PDB entry 6UM7 | electron microscopy, 3.50 A resolution | chains A and H of the 12 polymer chains in the assembly

== Chain A ==
Protein: Envelope glycoprotein gp120
Organism: Human immunodeficiency virus 1
Reference sequence: A0A1W6IPB2 (A0A1W6IPB2_9HIV1); the construct lacks a stretch of the UniProt sequence and is renumbered around it, so the offset changes along the chain: 34-139 = UniProt 30-135; 148-309 = UniProt 136-297; 312-321 = UniProt 298-307; 322-358 = UniProt 309-345; 3 more segments
Chain sequence (463 residues; numbered 31 to 505 plus 1 insertion-coded residue; 13 numbers in that range are skipped by the numbering (no residue carries them; nothing is unmodelled there); the number before each row is that of its first residue):
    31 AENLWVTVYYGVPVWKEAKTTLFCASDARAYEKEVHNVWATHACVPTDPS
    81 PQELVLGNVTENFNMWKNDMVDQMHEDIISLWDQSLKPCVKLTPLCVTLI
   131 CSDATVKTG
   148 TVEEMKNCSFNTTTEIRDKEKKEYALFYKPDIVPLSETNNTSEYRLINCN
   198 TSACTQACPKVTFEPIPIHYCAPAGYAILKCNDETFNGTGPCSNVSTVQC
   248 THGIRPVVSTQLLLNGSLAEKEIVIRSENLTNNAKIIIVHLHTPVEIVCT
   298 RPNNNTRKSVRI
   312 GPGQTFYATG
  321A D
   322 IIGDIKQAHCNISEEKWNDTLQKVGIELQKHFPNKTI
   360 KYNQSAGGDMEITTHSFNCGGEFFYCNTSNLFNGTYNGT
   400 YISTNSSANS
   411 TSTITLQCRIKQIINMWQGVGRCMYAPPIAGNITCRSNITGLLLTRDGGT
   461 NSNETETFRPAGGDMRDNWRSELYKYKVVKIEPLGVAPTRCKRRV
Disordered / not traced: 31
Differences from the reference sequence: expression tag (31-33); conflict Asp-133 (Asn129 in A0A1W6IPB2), Thr-138 (Asn134 in A0A1W6IPB2), Cys-201 (Val189 in A0A1W6IPB2), Cys-433 (Ala417 in A0A1W6IPB2), Lys-490 (Glu474 in A0A1W6IPB2), Glu-492 (Gln476 in A0A1W6IPB2), Val-496 (Ile480 in A0A1W6IPB2), Arg-500 (Gly484 in A0A1W6IPB2), Cys-501 (Ala485 in A0A1W6IPB2)
Disulfide bonds: Cys-54/Cys-74, Cys-119/Cys-205, Cys-201/Cys-433, Cys-218/Cys-247, Cys-228/Cys-239, Cys-296/Cys-331, Cys-378/Cys-445, Cys-385/Cys-418
Covalently attached groups: N-acetylglucosamine (NAG) linked to Asn-88, Asn-154, Asn-158, Asn-197, Asn-234, Asn-241, Asn-262, Asn-339, Asn-362, Asn-386, Asn-392; glycan linked to Asn-301, Asn-332

== Chain H ==
Protein: Envelope glycoprotein gp41
Organism: Human immunodeficiency virus 1
Reference sequence: Q2N0S7 (Q2N0S7_9HIV1); residues 511-664 here correspond to UniProt positions 508-661 (UniProt number = residue number - 3)
Chain sequence (161 residues; numbered 504 to 664; the number before each row is that of its first residue):
   504 VGRRRRRRAVGIGAVFLGFLGAAGSTMGAASMTLTVQARNLLSGIVQQQS
   554 NLLRAPEAQQHLLKLTVWGIKQLQARVLAVERYLRDQQLLGIWGCSGKLI
   604 CCTNVPWNSSWSNRNLSEIWDNMTWLQWDKEISNYTQIIYGLLEESQNQQ
   654 EKNEQDLLALD
Disordered / not traced: 504-511, 548-568
Differences from the reference sequence: expression tag (504-510); conflict Pro-559 (Ile556 in Q2N0S7), Cys-605 (Thr602 in Q2N0S7)
Disulfide bonds: Cys-598/Cys-604

== Interface between chain A and chain H ==
Residue-residue contacts - 89 pairs, chain A then chain H:
  Leu-34(A) with Pro-609(H); Trp-610(H), hydrogen bond (backbone-backbone); Leu-619(H), hydrophobic
  Trp-35(A) with Asn-607(H); Val-608(H); Pro-609(H); Trp-610(H), hydrogen bond (backbone-side chain)
  Val-36(A) with Thr-606(H), hydrogen bond (backbone-side chain); Val-608(H), hydrogen bond (backbone-backbone); Trp-610(H)
  Thr-37(A) with Cys-604(H); Cys-605(H)
  Val-38(A) with Leu-602(H); Ile-603(H); Cys-604(H), hydrogen bond (backbone-backbone); Leu-646(H), hydrophobic
  Tyr-39(A) with Leu-602(H); Ile-603(H), hydrophobic; Trp-623(H); Trp-628(H), hydrophobic
  Tyr-40(A) with Leu-537(H); Ala-541(H), hydrophobic; Gln-590(H); Leu-593(H), hydrophobic; Leu-602(H), hydrogen bond (backbone-backbone)
  Gly-41(A) with Leu-537(H); Gln-540(H), hydrogen bond (backbone-side chain)
  Val-42(A) with Leu-537(H), hydrophobic; Gln-540(H), hydrogen bond (backbone-side chain); Trp-628(H)
  Pro-43(A) with Leu-523(H); Ala-526(H); Leu-537(H); Gln-540(H); Trp-628(H)
  Val-44(A) with Leu-523(H); Trp-628(H); Leu-629(H); Asp-632(H)
  Trp-45(A) with Leu-523(H), hydrophobic; Ala-526(H), hydrophobic; Leu-629(H), hydrophobic
  Phe-53(A) with Gln-575(H)
  Ala-73(A) with Trp-571(H)
  Cys-74(A) with Trp-571(H), hydrophobic
  Glu-83(A) with Val-513(H); Ala-517(H)
  Leu-84(A) with Val-513(H), hydrophobic; Ala-517(H); Phe-522(H); Gly-524(H)
  Leu-86(A) with Leu-523(H); Gly-524(H); Gly-527(H)
  Asn-88(A) with Gly-527(H)
  Val-89(A) with Ala-526(H); Gly-527(H)
  Asp-107(A) with Lys-574(H), salt bridge
  Leu-111(A) with Trp-571(H), hydrophobic
  Ala-221(A) with Leu-544(H); Ser-546(H); Arg-585(H), hydrogen bond (backbone-side chain)
  Gly-222(A) with Leu-544(H)
  Tyr-223(A) with Arg-585(H)
  Thr-244(A) with Phe-522(H)
  Ile-491(A) with Phe-522(H), hydrophobic; Gln-540(H); Leu-544(H), hydrophobic
  Pro-493(A) with Asp-589(H)
  Leu-494(A) with Leu-593(H), hydrophobic
  Val-496(A) with Trp-610(H), hydrophobic; Trp-628(H); Trp-631(H), hydrogen bond (backbone-side chain)
  Ala-497(A) with Trp-610(H); Trp-623(H), hydrophobic; Trp-628(H), hydrophobic
  Pro-498(A) with Trp-610(H); Leu-619(H); Ile-622(H), hydrophobic; Trp-623(H), hydrogen bond (backbone-side chain); Trp-631(H)
  Thr-499(A) with Leu-619(H)
  Cys-501(A) with Cys-605(H), hydrogen bond
  Lys-502(A) with Asn-607(H)
  Arg-503(A) with Cys-605(H), hydrogen bond (side chain-backbone); Asn-607(H), hydrogen bond (backbone-side chain); Gln-653(H), hydrogen bond
  Val-505(A) with Asn-607(H); Gln-653(H)
Also at the interface, not in a pair above, chain A (42 interface residues in all): Ala-224, Leu-226, Val-489, Gly-495, Arg-500
Also at the interface, not in a pair above, chain H (47 interface residues in all): Val-518, Phe-519, Ala-525, Met-530, Ala-582, Tyr-586, Trp-596, Ile-642, Gln-650, Glu-657

== In short ==
42 residues of chain A and 47 residues of chain H are in contact; the contacts include 15 hydrogen bonds and 1
salt bridge. Among the polar pairs are Asp-107(A)/Lys-574(H), Trp-35(A)/Trp-610(H) and Val-36(A)/Thr-606(H).
Here chain A is Envelope glycoprotein gp120 and chain H is Envelope glycoprotein gp41, both from Human
immunodeficiency virus 1. Entry 6UM7 (Cryo-EM structure of vaccine-elicited HIV-1 neutralizing antibody
DH270.mu1 in complex with CH848 10.17DT Env) was determined by electron microscopy together with 6UM5 and 6UM6
from the same study.
